PDB entry 8GZH | electron microscopy, 2.96 A resolution | chains C and 2 of the 10 polymer chains in the assembly

[Chain C]
Protein: DNA-directed RNA polymerase subunit beta
Organism: Synechocystis sp. PCC 6803
Notes: EC 2.7.7.6
Reference sequence: P77965 (RPOB_SYNY3); residue numbers follow UniProt; this construct covers 1-1102
Chain sequence (1104 residues; row label = number of the first residue in the row; numbers below 1 keep their minus sign (Met-1 is residue -1)):
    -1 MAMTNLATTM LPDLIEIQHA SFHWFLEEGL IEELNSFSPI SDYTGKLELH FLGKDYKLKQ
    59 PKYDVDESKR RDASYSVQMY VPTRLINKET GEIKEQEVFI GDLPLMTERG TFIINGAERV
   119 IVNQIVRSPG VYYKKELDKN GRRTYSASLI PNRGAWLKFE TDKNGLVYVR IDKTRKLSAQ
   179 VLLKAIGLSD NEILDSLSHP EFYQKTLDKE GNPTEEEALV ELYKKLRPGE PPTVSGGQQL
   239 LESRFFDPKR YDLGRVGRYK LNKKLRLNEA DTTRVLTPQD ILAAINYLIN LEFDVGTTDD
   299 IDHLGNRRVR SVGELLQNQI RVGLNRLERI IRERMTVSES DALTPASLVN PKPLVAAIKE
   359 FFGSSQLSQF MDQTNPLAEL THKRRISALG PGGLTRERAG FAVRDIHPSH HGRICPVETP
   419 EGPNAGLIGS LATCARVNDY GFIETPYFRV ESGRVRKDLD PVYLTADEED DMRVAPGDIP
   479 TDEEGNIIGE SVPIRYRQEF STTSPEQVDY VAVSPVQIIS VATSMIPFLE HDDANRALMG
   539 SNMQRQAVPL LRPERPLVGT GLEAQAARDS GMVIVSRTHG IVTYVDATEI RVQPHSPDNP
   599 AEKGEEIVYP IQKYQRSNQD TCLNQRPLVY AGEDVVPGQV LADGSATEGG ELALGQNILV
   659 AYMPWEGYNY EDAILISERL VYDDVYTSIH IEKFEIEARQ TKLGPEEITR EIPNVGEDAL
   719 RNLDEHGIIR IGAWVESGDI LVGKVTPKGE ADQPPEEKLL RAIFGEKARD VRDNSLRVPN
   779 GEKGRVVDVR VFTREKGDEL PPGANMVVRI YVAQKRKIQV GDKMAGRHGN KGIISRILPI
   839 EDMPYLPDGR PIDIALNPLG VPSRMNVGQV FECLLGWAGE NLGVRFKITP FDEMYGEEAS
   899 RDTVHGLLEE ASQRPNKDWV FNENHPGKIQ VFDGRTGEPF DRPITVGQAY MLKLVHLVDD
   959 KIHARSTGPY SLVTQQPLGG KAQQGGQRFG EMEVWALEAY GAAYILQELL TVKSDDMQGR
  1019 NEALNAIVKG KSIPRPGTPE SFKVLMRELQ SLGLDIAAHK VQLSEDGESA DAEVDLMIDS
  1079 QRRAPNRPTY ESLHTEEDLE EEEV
Unresolved in the structure: -1 to 9, 226-228, 595-601, 1072-1102
Differences from the reference sequence: initiating methionine (-1); expression tag (0)
Small-molecule neighbours: CTP: Arg534, Met537, Asp670, Lys829, Arg862

[Chain 2]
Molecule: Template strand DNA
Sequence (67 nucleotides; each row starts with the number of its first residue; numbers below 1 keep their minus sign (DC-16 is residue -16)):
   -16 CGCGAGAACC AGCCACCTGC ATCCGTGAGT CGGAGGTAAT AACCATAACG GACGGGCCTT
    44 GTCAAGC
Unresolved in the structure: -16 to 0

[Interface between chain C and chain 2]
Contacting residue pairs (18):
  Arg117(C) - DG19(2)  salt bridge to the phosphate
  Arg324(C) - DT23(2)  hydrogen bond to the base
  Ile328(C) - DT23(2)  base contact
  Asn348(C) - DA24(2)  phosphate contact
  Lys350(C) - DT23(2)  sugar contact
  Pro351(C) - DT23(2)  sugar contact
  Ala354(C) - DA22(2)  sugar contact
  Ala354(C) - DT23(2)  phosphate contact
  Lys357(C) - DA22(2)  hydrogen bond to the base
  Glu358(C) - DA22(2)  base contact
  Phe368(C) - DG18(2)  phosphate contact
  Gly978(C) - DG16(2)  phosphate contact
  Lys979(C) - DG16(2)  hydrogen bond to the phosphate
  Gln985(C) - DG15(2)  sugar contact
  Arg986(C) - DC14(2)  salt bridge to the phosphate
  Arg986(C) - DG15(2)  hydrogen bond to the phosphate
  Gly988(C) - DC14(2)  phosphate contact
  Met990(C) - DT13(2)  sugar contact
Also at the interface, not in a pair above, chain C (21 interface residues in all): Ser362, Glu395, Asn616, Ala980, Gly984
Also at the interface, not in a pair above, chain 2 (12 interface residues in all): DA11, DA17, DT20

[Summary]
The interface between chain C and chain 2 involves 21 residues on one side and 12 on the other, with 4
hydrogen bonds and 2 salt bridges. Among the polar pairs are Arg324(C)-DT23(2), Lys357(C)-DA22(2) and
Lys979(C)-DG16(2). Ligands of chain C: CTP.
Chain C is DNA-directed RNA polymerase subunit beta (Synechocystis sp. PCC 6803) and chain 2 is Template
strand DNA; the structure, Cryo-EM structure of Synechocystis sp. PCC 6803 CTP-bound RPitc, was determined by
electron microscopy (same publication as 8GZG and 8H02).
